Entry 9DO2 (electron microscopy, 3.45 A resolution); this record covers chains H and L of the 5 polymer chains in the assembly.

Chain H:
Molecule: Fab-1664 heavy chain
Organism: Homo sapiens
Notes: antibody fragment or engineered binder
Amino-acid sequence (127 residues; each row starts with the number of its first residue; note: 8 numbers in that range are skipped by the numbering (no residue carries them; nothing is unmodelled there); a row labelled like 111A-111C holds insertion residues (111A, then the next letters in order)):
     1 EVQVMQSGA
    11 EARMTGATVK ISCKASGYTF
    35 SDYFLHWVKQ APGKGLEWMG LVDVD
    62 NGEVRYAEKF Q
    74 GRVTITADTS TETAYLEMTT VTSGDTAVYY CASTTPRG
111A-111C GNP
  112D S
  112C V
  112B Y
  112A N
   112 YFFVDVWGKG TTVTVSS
Not modelled in the structure: 1
Cystine bridges: Cys23-Cys104

Chain L:
Molecule: Fab-1664 light chain
Organism: Homo sapiens
Notes: antibody fragment or engineered binder
Amino-acid sequence (110 residues; row label = number of the first residue in the row; note: 17 numbers in that range are skipped by the numbering (no residue carries them; nothing is unmodelled there)):
     1 QPVLTQSSS
    11 ASASLGSSVK LTCTLSSGHD
    36 NYIIAWHQQQ PGKAPRYLMQ VGAG
    63 GTYNKGSGVP
    74 HRFSGSS
    83 SGADRYLTIS NLQSDDEADY YCETWD
   114 SKTVFGGGTT LTVL
Not modelled in the structure: 1-3
Cystine bridges: Cys23-Cys104

Interface between chain H and chain L:
Contacting residue pairs - 34 pairs, chain H then chain L:
  His40(H) - Thr116(L)  hydrogen bond
  Gln44(H) - Gln44(L)  hydrogen bond
  Gln44(H) - Tyr103(L)
  Leu50(H) - Gln44(L)
  Leu50(H) - Tyr103(L)
  Leu50(H) - Phe118(L)  hydrophobic
  Trp52(H) - Ser114(L)
  Trp52(H) - Lys115(L)
  Trp52(H) - Thr116(L)  hydrogen bond
  Arg66(H) - Ser114(L)
  Glu69(H) - Lys115(L)  salt bridge
  Tyr103(H) - Lys48(L)
  Tyr103(H) - Pro50(L)
  Asn112A(H) - Gln55(L)  hydrogen bond
  Tyr112B(H) - Tyr37(L)
  Tyr112B(H) - Asp108(L)
  Phe113(H) - Glu105(L)
  Phe113(H) - Asp108(L)
  Phe114(H) - Ile38(L)
  Phe114(H) - Ile39(L)
  Phe114(H) - Ala40(L)  hydrophobic
  Phe114(H) - Gln55(L)
  Phe114(H) - Glu105(L)
  Phe114(H) - Trp107(L)
  Val115(H) - His42(L)
  Val115(H) - Tyr52(L)
  Val115(H) - Glu105(L)
  Asp116(H) - Tyr52(L)
  Trp118(H) - His42(L)
  Trp118(H) - Pro50(L)
  Trp118(H) - Arg51(L)
  Trp118(H) - Tyr52(L)
  Gly119(H) - Ala49(L)
  Lys120(H) - Ala49(L)
Other interface residues (no listed pair), chain H (19 interface residues in all): Val42, Lys48, Gly49
Other interface residues (no listed pair), chain L (21 interface residues in all): Gly120

Summary:
19 residues of chain H and 21 residues of chain L are in contact, with 4 hydrogen bonds and 1 salt bridge.
Polar contacts include Glu69(H)-Lys115(L), His40(H)-Thr116(L) and Gln44(H)-Gln44(L).
Chain H is Fab-1664 heavy chain and chain L is Fab-1664 light chain, both from Homo sapiens; the structure,
#1664 Fab in complex with NG2 COBRA hemagglutinin, was determined by electron microscopy, deposited together
with 9DN2, 9B7G, 9B7H and 9B7I.
